Entry 6PUH (X-ray diffraction, 1.88 A resolution); this record covers chains A and B of the 4 polymer chains in the assembly.

# Chain A
Molecule: Major histocompatibility complex class I-related gene protein
Source organism: Homo sapiens
UniProt: Q95460 (HMR1_HUMAN); residues 1-270 here correspond to UniProt positions 23-292 (UniProt number = residue number + 22)
Chain sequence (271 residues; row label = number of the first residue in the row; numbering starts at 0):
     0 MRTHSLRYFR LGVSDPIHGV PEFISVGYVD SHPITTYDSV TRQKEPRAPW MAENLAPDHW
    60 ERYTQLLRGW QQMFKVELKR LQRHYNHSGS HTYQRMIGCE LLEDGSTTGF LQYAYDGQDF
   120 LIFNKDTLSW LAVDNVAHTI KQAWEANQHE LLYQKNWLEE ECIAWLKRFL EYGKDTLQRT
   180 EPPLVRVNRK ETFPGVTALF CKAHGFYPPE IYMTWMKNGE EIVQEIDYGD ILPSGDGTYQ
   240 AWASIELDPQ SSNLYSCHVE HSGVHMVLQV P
Unresolved in the structure: 190-195
Disulfide bonds: Cys98-Cys161, Cys200-Cys256
Covalently attached groups: compound OYG linked to Lys43
Sequence notes: initiating methionine (0); conflict Ser261 (Cys283 in Q95460)
Residues lining bound ligands: OYG (6-methyl-5-[(1E)-3-oxobut-1-en-1-yl]pyrimidine-2,4(1H,3H)-dione): Tyr7, Arg9, Ser24, Thr34, His58, Tyr62, Leu66, Trp69, Arg94, Trp156
Swiss-Prot annotation at these positions:
  - binding site (5-(2-oxoethylideneamino)-6-(D-ribitylamino)uracil): Arg9, Ser24, Lys43, Arg94, Tyr152, Gln153
  - binding site (5-(2-oxopropylideneamino)-6-(D-ribitylamino)uracil): Arg9, Ser24, Lys43, Arg94, Tyr152, Gln153
  - binding site (7-hydroxy-6-methyl-8-(1-D-ribityl)lumazine): Arg9, Ser24, Lys43, Arg94, Tyr152, Gln153
  - binding site (8-(9H-purin-6-yl)-2-oxa-8-azabicyclo[3.3.1]nona-3,6-diene-4,6-dicarbaldehyde): Arg9, Lys43, His58, Arg94
  - binding site (2-amino-4-oxopteridine-6-carbaldehyde): Lys43
  - binding site (pyridoxal): Lys43
  - glycosylation: Asn85 (N-linked (GlcNAc...) asparagine)

# Chain B
Molecule: Human TCR alpha chain
Source organism: Homo sapiens
Chain sequence (204 residues; each row starts with the number of its first residue; numbering starts at 0):
     0 MGQNIDQPTE MTATEGAIVQ INCTYQTSGF NGLFWYQQHA GEAPTFLSYN VLDGLEEKGR
    60 FSSFLSRSKG YSYLLLKELQ MKDSASYLCA VKDSNYQLIW GAGTKLIIKP DIQNPDPAVY
   120 QLRDSKSSDK SVCLFTDFDS QTNVSQSKDS DVYITDKCVL DMRSMDFKSN SAVAWSNKSD
   180 FACANAFNNS IIPEDTFFPS PESS
Unresolved in the structure: 0-1, 201-203
Disulfide bonds: Cys22-Cys88, Cys132-Cys182

# Interface between chain A and chain B
Contacting residue pairs (29):
  His58(A) with Asn94(B), hydrogen bond
  Arg61(A) with Asn94(B), hydrogen bond (side chain-backbone); Tyr95(B), hydrogen bond (side chain-backbone); Gln96(B), hydrogen bond
  Tyr62(A) with Ser93(B), hydrogen bond (side chain-backbone); Asn94(B), hydrogen bond; Tyr95(B)
  Leu65(A) with Asn94(B)
  His148(A) with Tyr48(B); Glu55(B), salt bridge
  Leu151(A) with Val50(B); Leu51(B), hydrophobic
  Tyr152(A) with Asn30(B); Tyr48(B); Val50(B); Tyr95(B), hydrogen bond
  Asn155(A) with Phe29(B), hydrogen bond (side chain-backbone); Val50(B); Leu51(B); Arg66(B), hydrogen bond
  Trp156(A) with Asn30(B); Tyr95(B), hydrogen bond
  Glu159(A) with Arg66(B)
  Glu160(A) with Gly28(B); Phe29(B), hydrogen bond (side chain-backbone); Asn30(B); Ser93(B), hydrogen bond
  Trp164(A) with Ser93(B); Asn94(B)
Interface residues without a listed pair, chain A (13 interface residues in all): Lys154

# Summary
The interface between chain A and chain B involves 13 residues on one side and 12 on the other; the contacts
include 12 hydrogen bonds and 1 salt bridge. Polar pairs include His148(A)-Glu55(B), His58(A)-Asn94(B) and
Arg61(A)-Asn94(B). Covalently linked compound OYG: at Lys43(A).
Here chain A is Major histocompatibility complex class I-related gene protein and chain B is Human TCR alpha
chain, both from Homo sapiens. Entry 6PUH (Structure of human MAIT A-F7 TCR in complex with human
MR1-Ribityl-less) was determined by X-ray diffraction together with 6PUC, 6PUD, 6PUE, 6PUF, 6PUG, 6PUI and 4
further entries from the same study.
